3DK9 - chain A; structure by X-ray diffraction, 0.95 A resolution.

# Chain A
Name: Glutathione reductase
From: Homo sapiens
Notes: EC 1.8.1.7; fragment: to 522
UniProt: P00390 (GSHR_HUMAN); residues 1-478 here correspond to UniProt positions 45-522 (UniProt number = residue number + 44)
Sequence (478 residues; row label = number of the first residue in the row):
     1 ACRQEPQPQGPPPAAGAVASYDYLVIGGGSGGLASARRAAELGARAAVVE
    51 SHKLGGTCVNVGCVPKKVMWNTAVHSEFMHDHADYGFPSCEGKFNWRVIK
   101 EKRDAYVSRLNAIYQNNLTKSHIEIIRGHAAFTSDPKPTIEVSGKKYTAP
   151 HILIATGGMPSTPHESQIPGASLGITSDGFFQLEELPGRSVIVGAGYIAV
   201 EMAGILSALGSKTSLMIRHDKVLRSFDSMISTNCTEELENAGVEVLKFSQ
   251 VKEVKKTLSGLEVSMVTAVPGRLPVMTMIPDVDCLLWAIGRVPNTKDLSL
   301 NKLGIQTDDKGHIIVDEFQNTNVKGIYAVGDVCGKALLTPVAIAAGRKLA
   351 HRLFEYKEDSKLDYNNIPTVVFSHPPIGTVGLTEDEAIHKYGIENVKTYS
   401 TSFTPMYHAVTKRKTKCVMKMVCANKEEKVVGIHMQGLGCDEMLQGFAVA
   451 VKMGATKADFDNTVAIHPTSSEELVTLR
Disordered / not traced: 1-16
UniProt features mapped onto this chain:
  - active site: His-467 (Proton acceptor)
  - binding site (FAD): Ser-30, Gly-31, Glu-50, Thr-57, Cys-58, Lys-66, Ala-130, Asp-331, Thr-339, His-467
  - binding site (glutathione): Ser-30, Arg-37, Tyr-114, Arg-347
  - binding site (NADP(+)): Ala-195, Ile-198, Glu-201, Arg-218, Arg-224, Gly-290, Leu-337, Val-370
  - modified residue: Lys-53 (N6-acetyllysine)
Disulfide bonds: Cys-58/Cys-63
Small-molecule neighbours: FAD (flavin-adenine dinucleotide): Ile-26, Gly-27, Gly-28, Gly-29, Ser-30, Gly-31, Gly-32, Val-49, Glu-50, Ser-51, His-52, Lys-53, Gly-55, Gly-56, Thr-57, Cys-58, Val-61, Gly-62, Cys-63, Lys-66, Gly-128, His-129, Ala-130, Ala-155, Thr-156, Gly-157, Gly-158, Ser-177, Phe-181, Tyr-197, Ile-198, Met-202, Arg-291, Asn-294, Leu-298, Val-329, Gly-330, Asp-331, Leu-337, Leu-338, Thr-339, Pro-340, Ala-342, Phe-372, His-467, Pro-468
From the paper describing this entry:
  - conformationally variable residues (side-chain flip): Cys-58
  - catalytic residues: Cys-58, Cys-63, His-467, Glu-472 (citing earlier work)
  - conformationally variable residues (side-chain flip): Tyr-197 (citing earlier work)

# In short
Bound to chain A: flavin-adenine dinucleotide. Curated annotation (UniProt) lists active-site residue His-467,
10 FAD-binding residues, 4 glutathione-binding residues and 8 NADP+-binding residues. The paper reports
catalytic residues Cys-58, Cys-63 and His-467 among others; conformational variability at Cys-58 and Tyr-197.
Chain A is Glutathione reductase (Homo sapiens); the structure, Catalytic cycle of human glutathione reductase
near 1 A resolution, was determined by X-ray diffraction, deposited together with 3DJG, 3DJJ, 3DK4 and 3DK8.
